PDB entry 7MI5 | electron microscopy, 3.57 A resolution | chains F and H of the 8 polymer chains in the assembly

# Chain F
Molecule: CRISPR-associated endoribonuclease Cas2
Organism: Geobacter sulfurreducens
Notes: EC 3.1.-.-
Reference sequence: Q74H35 (CAS2_GEOSL); residue numbers follow UniProt; this construct covers 1-95
Amino-acid sequence (95 residues; each row starts with the number of its first residue):
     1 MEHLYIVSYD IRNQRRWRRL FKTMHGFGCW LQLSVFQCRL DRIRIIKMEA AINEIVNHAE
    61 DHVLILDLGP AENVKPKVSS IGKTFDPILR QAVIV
Bound ions: Mn2+: Tyr9, Asp10, Ser34 (shared with 1 residue of chain G)
UniProt features mapped onto this chain:
  - binding site (Mg(2+)): Asp10

# Chain H
Molecule: 37-nt DNA strand
Sequence (37 nucleotides; row label = number of the first residue in the row):
     1 GTCGTAGCTG AGGCCTCACG ATGGACTTTT TGAATTT
Unresolved in the structure: 1, 36-37
Bound ions: Mn2+ site 1: DC15 (shared with 3 residues of chain E); Mn2+ site 2: DG32 (shared with 3 residues of chain A)

# Interface between chain F and chain H
Pairs across the interface (6; chain F residue first):
  Arg15(F) - DC8(H)  salt bridge to the phosphate
  Arg18(F) - DG7(H)  sugar contact
  Arg18(F) - DC8(H)  salt bridge to the phosphate
  Arg18(F) - DT9(H)  base contact
  Leu33(F) - DC14(H)  phosphate contact
  Leu33(F) - DC15(H)  phosphate contact
Also at the interface, not in a pair above, chain F (6 interface residues in all): Gln14, Arg19, Lys22
Also at the interface, not in a pair above, chain H (7 interface residues in all): DA6, DA11

# Overview
6 residues of chain F face 7 of chain H across their interface, with 2 salt bridges. Polar contacts include
Arg15(F)-DC8(H) and Arg18(F)-DC8(H). The Mn2+ site is built by Tyr9(F), Asp10(F) and Ser34(F). UniProt lists
Mg2+-binding residue Asp10(F) on chain F.
Here chain F is CRISPR-associated endoribonuclease Cas2 (Geobacter sulfurreducens) and chain H is a 37-nt DNA
strand. Entry 7MI5 (Asymmetrical PAM-Non PAM prespacer bound Cas4/Cas1/Cas2 complex) was determined by
electron microscopy together with 7MI4, 7MI9, 7MIB and 7MID from the same study.
